5ISZ - chains A and C of the 5 polymer chains in the assembly; structure by X-ray diffraction, 2.06 A resolution.

Chain A:
Name: HLA class I histocompatibility antigen, A-2 alpha chain
From: Homo sapiens
Reference sequence: P01892 (1A02_HUMAN); residues 1-275 here correspond to UniProt positions 25-299 (UniProt number = residue number + 24)
Amino-acid sequence (275 residues; numbered 1 to 275; the number before each row is that of its first residue):
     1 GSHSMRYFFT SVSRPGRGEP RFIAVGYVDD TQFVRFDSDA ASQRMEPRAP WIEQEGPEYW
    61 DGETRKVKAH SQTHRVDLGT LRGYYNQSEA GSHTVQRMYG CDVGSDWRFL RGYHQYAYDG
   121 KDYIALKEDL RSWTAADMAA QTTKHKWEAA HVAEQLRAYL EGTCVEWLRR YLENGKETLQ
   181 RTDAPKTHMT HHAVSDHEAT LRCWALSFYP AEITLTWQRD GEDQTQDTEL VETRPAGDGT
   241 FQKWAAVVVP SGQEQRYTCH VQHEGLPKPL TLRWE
Cystine bridges: Cys-101/Cys-164, Cys-203/Cys-259
From the paper describing this entry:
  - conformationally variable residues (side-chain flip): Arg-65, Gln-155

Chain C:
Name: influenza M1 for peptide
Amino-acid sequence (9 residues; row label = number of the first residue in the row):
     1 GILGFVFTL

Chain A / chain C interface:
Pairs across the interface - 41 pairs, chain A then chain C:
  Tyr-7(A) / Gly-1(C)  hydrogen bond (side chain-backbone)
  Tyr-7(A) / Ile-2(C)  hydrophobic
  Glu-63(A) / Gly-1(C)
  Glu-63(A) / Ile-2(C)  hydrogen bond (side chain-backbone)
  Lys-66(A) / Ile-2(C)
  Lys-66(A) / Leu-3(C)
  Lys-66(A) / Gly-4(C)
  Val-67(A) / Ile-2(C)
  His-70(A) / Leu-3(C)
  His-70(A) / Val-6(C)
  Thr-73(A) / Val-6(C)
  Thr-73(A) / Phe-7(C)
  Thr-73(A) / Thr-8(C)
  Asp-77(A) / Thr-8(C)
  Asp-77(A) / Leu-9(C)  hydrogen bond (side chain-backbone)
  Thr-80(A) / Leu-9(C)
  Leu-81(A) / Leu-9(C)  hydrophobic
  Tyr-84(A) / Leu-9(C)  hydrogen bond (side chain-backbone)
  Arg-97(A) / Leu-3(C)
  Arg-97(A) / Phe-7(C)
  Tyr-99(A) / Ile-2(C)
  Tyr-99(A) / Leu-3(C)  hydrogen bond (side chain-backbone)
  His-114(A) / Phe-7(C)
  Tyr-116(A) / Phe-7(C)
  Tyr-116(A) / Leu-9(C)  hydrophobic
  Tyr-123(A) / Leu-9(C)  hydrophobic
  Thr-143(A) / Leu-9(C)  hydrogen bond (side chain-backbone)
  Lys-146(A) / Thr-8(C)  hydrogen bond
  Lys-146(A) / Leu-9(C)  hydrogen bond (side chain-backbone)
  Trp-147(A) / Phe-7(C)  hydrophobic
  Trp-147(A) / Thr-8(C)  hydrogen bond (side chain-backbone)
  Trp-147(A) / Leu-9(C)  hydrophobic
  Val-152(A) / Phe-7(C)  hydrophobic
  Gln-155(A) / Phe-5(C)
  Leu-156(A) / Leu-3(C)  hydrophobic
  Leu-156(A) / Phe-7(C)  hydrophobic
  Tyr-159(A) / Gly-1(C)  hydrogen bond (side chain-backbone)
  Tyr-159(A) / Ile-2(C)
  Tyr-159(A) / Leu-3(C)  hydrophobic
  Trp-167(A) / Gly-1(C)
  Tyr-171(A) / Gly-1(C)  hydrogen bond (side chain-backbone)
Also at the interface, not in a pair above, chain A (28 interface residues in all): Met-5, Met-45, Ala-69, Val-76

Summary:
The interface between chain A and chain C involves 28 residues on one side and 9 on the other; the contacts
include 11 hydrogen bonds. Polar contacts include Tyr-7(A)/Gly-1(C), Glu-63(A)/Ile-2(C) and
Asp-77(A)/Leu-9(C). From the paper: conformational variability at Arg-65(A) and Gln-155(A).
Here chain A is HLA class I histocompatibility antigen, A-2 alpha chain (Homo sapiens) and chain C is
influenza M1 for peptide. Entry 5ISZ (Crystal structure of LS01-TCR/M1-HLA-A*02 complex) was determined by
X-ray diffraction, deposited together with 5JHD.
